PDB entry 9OLO | electron microscopy, 3.56 A resolution | chains D and E of the 14 polymer chains in the assembly

# Chain D (and E)
Protein: Vesicle-fusing ATPase
From: Cricetulus griseus
Notes: EC 3.6.4.6; chain E of this document is another copy of the same molecule, construct and numbering; everything in this record applies to it too
UniProtKB: P18708 (NSF_CRIGR); residue numbers follow UniProt; this construct covers 1-744
Chain sequence (747 residues; each row starts with the number of its first residue; numbers below 1 keep their minus sign (Gly-2 is residue -2)):
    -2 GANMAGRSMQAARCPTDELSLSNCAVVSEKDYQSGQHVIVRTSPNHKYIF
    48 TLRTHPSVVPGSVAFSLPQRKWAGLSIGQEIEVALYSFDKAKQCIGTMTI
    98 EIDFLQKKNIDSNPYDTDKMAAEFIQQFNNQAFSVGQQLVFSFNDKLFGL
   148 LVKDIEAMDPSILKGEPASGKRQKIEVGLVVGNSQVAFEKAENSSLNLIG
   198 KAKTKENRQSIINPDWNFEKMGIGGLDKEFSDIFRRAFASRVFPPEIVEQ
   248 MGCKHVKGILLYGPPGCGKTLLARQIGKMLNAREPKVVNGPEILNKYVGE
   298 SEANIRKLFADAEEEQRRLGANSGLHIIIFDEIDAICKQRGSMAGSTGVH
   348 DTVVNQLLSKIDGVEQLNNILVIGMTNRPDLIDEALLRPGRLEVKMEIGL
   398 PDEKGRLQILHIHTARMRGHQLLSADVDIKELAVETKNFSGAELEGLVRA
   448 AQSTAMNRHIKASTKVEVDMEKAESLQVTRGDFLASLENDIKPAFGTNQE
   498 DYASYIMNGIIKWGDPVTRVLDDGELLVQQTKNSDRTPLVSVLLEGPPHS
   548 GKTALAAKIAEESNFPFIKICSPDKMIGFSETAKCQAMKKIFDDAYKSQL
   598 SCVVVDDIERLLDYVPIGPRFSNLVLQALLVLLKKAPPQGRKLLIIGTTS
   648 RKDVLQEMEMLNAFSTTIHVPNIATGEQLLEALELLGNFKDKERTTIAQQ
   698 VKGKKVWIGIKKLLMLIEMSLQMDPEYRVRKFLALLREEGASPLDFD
Unresolved in the structure: -2 to -1, 156-168, 741-744 (chain E: -2 to 205, 741-744)
Construct notes: expression tag (-2 to 0)
Ion coordination: Mg2+ site 1 near Thr267 (its only coordinating residue here); Mg2+ site 2: Thr550 (together with ATP)
Ligand contacts:
  - ADP (adenosine-5'-diphosphate): Gly219, Ile220, Gly221, Leu223, Pro262, Gly263, Cys264, Gly265, Lys266, Thr267, Leu268, Ile406, His410, Gly438, Ala439, Glu442
  - ATP (adenosine-5'-triphosphate), molecule 1: Asp359, Arg385, Arg388
  - ATP, molecule 2: Ile503, Met504, Asn505, Gly506, Ile507, Ile508, Trp510, Val514, His546, Ser547, Gly548, Lys549, Thr550, Ala551, Leu552, Ile707, Lys708, Leu711
Reported in the primary citation:
  - post-translational modification sites: Ser207 (citing earlier work)

# How chain D and chain E interact
Residue-residue contacts (77):
  Ile209(D) - Val463(E)  hydrophobic
  Trp213(D) - Thr461(E)
  Trp213(D) - Val463(E)  hydrophobic
  Asn214(D) - Thr461(E)
  Phe231(D) - Val463(E)  hydrophobic
  Arg232(D) - Thr451(E)  hydrogen bond
  Arg232(D) - Asn454(E)
  Arg232(D) - Asp487(E)  salt bridge
  Arg233(D) - Asp487(E)
  Ala236(D) - Met453(E)
  Ser237(D) - Met453(E)
  Val239(D) - Ile457(E)  hydrophobic
  Val239(D) - Val465(E)  hydrophobic
  Phe240(D) - Met453(E)  hydrophobic
  Phe240(D) - Ala470(E)  hydrophobic
  Phe240(D) - Leu473(E)  hydrophobic
  Val245(D) - Met453(E)  hydrophobic
  Glu246(D) - Arg413(E)  hydrogen bond (backbone-side chain)
  Gln247(D) - Arg413(E)  hydrogen bond (backbone-side chain)
  Gln247(D) - His417(E)  hydrogen bond
  Met248(D) - Met414(E)
  Met248(D) - Gln449(E)
  Met248(D) - Met453(E)  hydrophobic
  Met248(D) - Leu473(E)  hydrophobic
  Gly249(D) - Arg413(E)
  Cys250(D) - Gln449(E)
  Lys251(D) - Arg446(E)
  Tyr294(D) - Lys293(E)
  Val295(D) - Asn292(E)
  Val295(D) - Lys293(E)
  Glu297(D) - Lys293(E)
  Glu299(D) - Pro288(E)
  Arg303(D) - Glu289(E)  salt bridge
  Arg337(D) - Asp331(E)  salt bridge
  Arg337(D) - Arg375(E)  hydrogen bond (backbone-side chain)
  Gly338(D) - Arg375(E)
  Gly338(D) - Leu378(E)
  Ser343(D) - Ala341(E)
  Thr349(D) - Pro288(E)
  Asn352(D) - Glu329(E)
  Asn352(D) - Asp331(E)  hydrogen bond
  Asn352(D) - Ala332(E)
  Ser356(D) - Asn286(E)  hydrogen bond
  Val361(D) - Thr267(E)
  Gln363(D) - Arg271(E)
  Ala382(D) - Asn374(E)
  Arg385(D) - Gly263(E)
  Arg385(D) - Ala439(E)
  Pro386(D) - Ala439(E)
  Pro386(D) - Glu440(E)
  Glu390(D) - Arg446(E)  salt bridge
  Gln527(D) - Glu715(E)
  Gln527(D) - Met716(E)
  Gln527(D) - Gln719(E)
  Ser531(D) - Glu715(E)  hydrogen bond
  Ser531(D) - Gln719(E)
  Arg533(D) - Asn505(E)
  Arg533(D) - Leu683(E)
  Arg533(D) - Glu715(E)
  Thr534(D) - Glu715(E)
  Lys586(D) - Ile574(E)
  Pro616(D) - Ile614(E)  hydrophobic
  Pro616(D) - Arg617(E)  hydrogen bond (backbone-side chain)
  Phe618(D) - Arg617(E)
  Asn620(D) - Asp610(E)
  Asn620(D) - Val612(E)
  Gln624(D) - Arg607(E)  hydrogen bond
  Gln624(D) - Asp610(E)
  Gln624(D) - Tyr611(E)
  Val628(D) - Ile574(E)  hydrophobic
  Leu629(D) - Ile574(E)  hydrophobic
  Lys632(D) - Asp571(E)
  Glu654(D) - Pro613(E)
  Glu656(D) - Pro613(E)
  Asn659(D) - His546(E)
  Ser662(D) - Lys709(E)
  Thr663(D) - Met716(E)
Also at the interface, not in a pair above, chain D (67 interface residues in all): Phe215, Pro241, Gly296, Gly345, Asp348, Gln353, Gly360, Leu523, Gln526, Asp532, Pro535, Arg617, Leu621, Leu623, Leu627, Met655
Also at the interface, not in a pair above, chain E (65 interface residues in all): Pro262, Val284, Leu291, Lys335, Met340, Val346, Leu419, Gly443, Ser450, His456, Ser460, Ile488, Met504, Phe576, Asn685, Met712, Met720

# Summary
The interface between chain D and chain E involves 67 residues on one side and 65 on the other; the contacts
include 10 hydrogen bonds and 4 salt bridges. Polar pairs include Arg232(D)-Asp487(E), Arg303(D)-Glu289(E) and
Arg337(D)-Asp331(E). Chain D binds ATP and ADP. The paper reports a modification site at Ser207(D).
Both chains are Vesicle-fusing ATPase (Cricetulus griseus). Entry 9OLO (22bin20S complex (NSF-alphaSNAP-2:2
syntaxin-1a:SNAP-25), hydrolyzing, class 19) was determined by electron microscopy, deposited together with
9OJR, 9OJU, 9OJZ, 9OK3, 9OK5, 9OKC and 17 further entries.
